4L0U - chains A and D of the 10 polymer chains in the assembly; structure by X-ray diffraction, 2.50 A resolution.

Chain A (and D):
Protein: 2-Cys peroxiredoxin, putative
Source organism: Plasmodium vivax Sal-1
Notes: EC 1.11.1.15; chain D of this document is another copy of the same molecule, construct and numbering; everything in this record applies to it too
Reference sequence: A5K421 (A5K421_PLAVS); residue numbers follow UniProt; this construct covers 2-195
Chain sequence (213 residues; row label = number of the first residue in the row; numbers below 1 keep their minus sign (Met-17 is residue -17)):
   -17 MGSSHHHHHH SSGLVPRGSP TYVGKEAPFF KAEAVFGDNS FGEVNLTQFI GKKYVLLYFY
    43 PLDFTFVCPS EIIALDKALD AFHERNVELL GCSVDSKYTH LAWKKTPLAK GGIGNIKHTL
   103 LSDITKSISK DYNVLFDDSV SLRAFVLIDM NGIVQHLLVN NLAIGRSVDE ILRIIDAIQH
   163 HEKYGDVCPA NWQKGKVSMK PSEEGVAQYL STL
Disordered / not traced: -17 to 1, 170-195 (chain D: -17 to 1, 173-195)
Differences from the reference sequence: expression tag (-17 to 1)

Chain A / chain D interface:
Residue-residue contacts (26; chain A residue first):
  Phe23(A) - Phe48(D)  hydrophobic
  Leu44(A) - Ser78(D)
  Leu44(A) - Tyr80(D)  hydrophobic
  Asp45(A) - Tyr80(D)
  Phe46(A) - Phe46(D)  hydrophobic
  Phe46(A) - Tyr80(D)
  Phe46(A) - Ala84(D)  hydrophobic
  Thr47(A) - Tyr80(D)
  Asp77(A) - Thr81(D)
  Ser78(A) - Leu44(D)
  Tyr80(A) - Asp45(D)
  Tyr80(A) - Phe46(D)
  Tyr80(A) - Thr47(D)
  Tyr80(A) - Phe48(D)  hydrophobic
  Thr81(A) - Asp77(D)  hydrogen bond
  Thr81(A) - Thr81(D)
  Leu83(A) - Phe48(D)  hydrophobic
  Ala84(A) - Phe46(D)  hydrophobic
  Ile106(A) - Lys108(D)  hydrogen bond (backbone-side chain)
  Ile106(A) - Ser121(D)
  Thr107(A) - Asp120(D)
  Thr107(A) - Ser121(D)
  Lys108(A) - Ile106(D)  hydrogen bond (side chain-backbone)
  Asp120(A) - Thr107(D)
  Ser121(A) - Ile106(D)
  Ser121(A) - Thr107(D)
Other interface residues (no listed pair), chain A (18 interface residues in all): Asp119, Val122
Other interface residues (no listed pair), chain D (18 interface residues in all): Val76, Asp119, Val122

In short:
Chain A and chain D each contribute 18 residues to their interface; the contacts include 3 hydrogen bonds.
Polar pairs include Thr81(A)-Asp77(D) and Ile106(A)-Lys108(D).
Both chains are 2-Cys peroxiredoxin, putative (Plasmodium vivax Sal-1). Entry 4L0U (Crystal structure of
Plasmodium vivax Prx1a) was determined by X-ray diffraction (same publication as 4L0W).
